8HPA - chains A and C of the 5 polymer chains in the assembly; structure by electron microscopy, 3.01 A resolution.

# Chain A
Molecule: DNA polymerase
Organism: Monkeypox virus
Reference sequence: Q5IXW8 (Q5IXW8_MONPV); numbering as in UniProt (aligned over 1-1006)
Chain sequence (1029 residues; each row starts with the number of its first residue; numbers below 1 keep their minus sign (Met-22 is residue -22)):
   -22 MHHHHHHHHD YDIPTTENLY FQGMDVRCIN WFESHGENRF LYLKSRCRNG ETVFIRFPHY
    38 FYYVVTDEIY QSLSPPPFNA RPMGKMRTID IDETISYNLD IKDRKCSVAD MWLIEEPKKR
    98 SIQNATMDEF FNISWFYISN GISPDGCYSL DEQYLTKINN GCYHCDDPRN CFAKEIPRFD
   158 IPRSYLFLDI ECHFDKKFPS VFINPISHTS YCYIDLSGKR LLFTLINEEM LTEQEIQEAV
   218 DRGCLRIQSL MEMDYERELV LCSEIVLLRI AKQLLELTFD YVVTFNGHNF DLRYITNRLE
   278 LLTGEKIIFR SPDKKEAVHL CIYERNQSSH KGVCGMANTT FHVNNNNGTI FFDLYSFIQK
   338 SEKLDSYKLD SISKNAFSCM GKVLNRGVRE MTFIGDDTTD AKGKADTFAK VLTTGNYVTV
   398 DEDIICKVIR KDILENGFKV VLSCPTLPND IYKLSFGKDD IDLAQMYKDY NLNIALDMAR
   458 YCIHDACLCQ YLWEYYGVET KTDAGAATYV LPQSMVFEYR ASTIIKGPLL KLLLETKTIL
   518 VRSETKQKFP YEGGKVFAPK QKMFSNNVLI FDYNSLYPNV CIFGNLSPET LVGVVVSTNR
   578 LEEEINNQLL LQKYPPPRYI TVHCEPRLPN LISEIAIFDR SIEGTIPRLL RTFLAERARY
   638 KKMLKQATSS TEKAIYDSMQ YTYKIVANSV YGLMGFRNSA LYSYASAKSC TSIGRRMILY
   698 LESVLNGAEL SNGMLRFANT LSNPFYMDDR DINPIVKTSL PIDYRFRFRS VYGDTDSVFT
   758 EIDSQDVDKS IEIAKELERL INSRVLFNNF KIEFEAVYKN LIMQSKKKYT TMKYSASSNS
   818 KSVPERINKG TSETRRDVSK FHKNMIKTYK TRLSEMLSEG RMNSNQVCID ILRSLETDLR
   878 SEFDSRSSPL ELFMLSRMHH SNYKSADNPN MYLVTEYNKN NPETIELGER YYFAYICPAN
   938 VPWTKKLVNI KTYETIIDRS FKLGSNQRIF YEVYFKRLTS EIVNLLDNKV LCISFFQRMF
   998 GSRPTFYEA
Not modelled in the structure: -22 to 0, 1005-1006
Construct notes: initiating methionine (-22); expression tag (-21 to 0); engineered mutation Phe108 (Leu in Q5IXW8), Leu411 (Trp in Q5IXW8)

# Chain C
Molecule: DNA polymerase processivity factor component A20
Organism: Monkeypox virus
Reference sequence: Q5IXP2 (Q5IXP2_MONPV); numbering as in UniProt (aligned over 1-426)
Chain sequence (426 residues; each row starts with the number of its first residue):
     1 MTSSADLTNL KELLSLYKSL RFSDSVAIEK YNSLVEWGTS TYWKIGVQKV TNVETSISDY
    61 YDEVKNKPFN IDPGYYIFLP VYFGSVFIYS KGKNMVELGS GNSFQIPDEI RSACNKVLDS
   121 DNGIDFLRFV LLNNRWIMED AISKYQSPVN IFKLASEYGL NIPNYLEIEI EEDTLFDDEL
   181 YSIMERSFDD TFPKISISYI KLGELKRQVV DFFKFSFMYI ESIKVDRIGD NIFIPSVITK
   241 SGKKILVKDV DHLIRSKVRE HTFVKVKKKN TFSILYDYDG NGTETRGEVI KRIIDTIGRD
   301 YYVNGKYFSK VGIAGLKQLT NKLDINECAT VDELVDEINK SGTVKRKIKN QSVFDLSREC
   361 LGYPEADFIT LVNNMRFKIE NCKVVNFNIE NTNCLNNPSI ETIYGNFNQF VSIFNTVTDV
   421 KKRLFE

# Chain A / chain C interface
Residue-residue contacts (23):
  Thr575(A) with Ile369(C); Asn373(C)
  Asn576(A) with Phe354(C); Val372(C); Asn373(C)
  Arg577(A) with Val372(C); Asn373(C), hydrogen bond (side chain-backbone); Met375(C), hydrogen bond (side chain-backbone); Arg376(C); Glu390(C), salt bridge
  Leu578(A) with Phe354(C), hydrophobic; Val372(C); Phe377(C), hydrophobic; Ile379(C), hydrophobic; Val384(C), hydrophobic
  Glu579(A) with Ser352(C); Phe354(C)
  Glu581(A) with Phe377(C); Ile379(C)
  Ile582(A) with Ile379(C), hydrophobic; Cys382(C), hydrophobic
  Leu586(A) with Cys382(C), hydrophobic
  Ile609(A) with Asn373(C)
Interface residues without a listed pair, chain A (10 interface residues in all): Gln585
Interface residues without a listed pair, chain C (16 interface residues in all): Asn374, Lys378, Phe410, Phe414

# In short
10 residues of chain A and 16 residues of chain C are in contact; the contacts include 2 hydrogen bonds and 1
salt bridge. Polar pairs include Arg577(A)-Glu390(C), Arg577(A)-Asn373(C) and Arg577(A)-Met375(C).
Chain A is DNA polymerase and chain C is DNA polymerase processivity factor component A20, both from Monkeypox
virus; the structure, Monkeypox virus DNA replication holoenzyme F8, A22 and E4 complex in a DNA binding form,
was determined by electron microscopy, deposited together with 8HOY and 8HDZ.
